PDB entry 3NH0 | X-ray diffraction, 2.30 A resolution | chains A and B of the 4 polymer chains in the assembly

[Chain A (and B)]
Protein: Ribonuclease T
Source organism: Escherichia coli
Notes: EC 3.1.13.-; chain B of this document is another copy of the same molecule, construct and numbering; everything in this record applies to it too
UniProtKB: P30014 (RNT_ECOLI); residues 1-215 here = UniProt positions 1-215
Amino-acid sequence (235 residues; numbered -19 to 215; the number before each row is that of its first residue; numbers below 1 keep their minus sign (Met-19 is residue -19)):
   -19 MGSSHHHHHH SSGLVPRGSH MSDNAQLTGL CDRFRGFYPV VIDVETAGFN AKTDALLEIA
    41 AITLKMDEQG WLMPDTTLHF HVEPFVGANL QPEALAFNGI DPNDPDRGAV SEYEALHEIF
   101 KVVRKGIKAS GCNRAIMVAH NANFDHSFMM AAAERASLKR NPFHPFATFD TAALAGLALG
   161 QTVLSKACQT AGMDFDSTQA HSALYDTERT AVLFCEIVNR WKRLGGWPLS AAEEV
Unresolved in the structure: -19 to 7, 214-215 (chain B: -19 to 7)
Construct notes: expression tag (-19 to 0)
Swiss-Prot annotation at these positions:
  - active site: His181 (Proton donor/acceptor)
  - binding site (Mg(2+)): Asp23, Glu25, His181, Asp186
  - site (Important for substrate binding and specificity): Phe29, Glu73, Phe77, Phe124, Phe146
  - mutagenesis: Arg13 (R13A: Strongly reduces affinity for RNA. Nearly abolishes enzyme activity), Arg15 (R15A: Strongly reduces affinity for RNA), Asp23 (D23A: Nearly abolishes enzyme activity), Glu25 (E25A: Nearly abolishes enzyme activity), Phe29 (F29A: Abolishes enzyme activity; when associated with A-73 and A-77), Glu73 (E73A: Reduces enzyme activity. Abolishes enzyme activity; when associated with A-29 and A-77), Phe77 (F77A: Abolishes enzyme activity; when associated with A-29 and A-73), Lys108 (K108A: Strongly reduces affinity for RNA), Arg114 (R114A: Strongly reduces affinity for RNA), Phe124 (F124A: Abolishes enzyme activity; when associated with A-146), Lys139 (K139A: Reduces affinity for RNA), Phe146 (F146A: Abolishes enzyme activity; when associated with A-124), 3 further mutagenesis entries in UniProt
Reported in the primary citation:
  - binding site for the 7-nt DNA strand: Phe29, Glu73
  - conformationally variable residues (helix shift, side-chain flip): Glu73, Phe77, His181
  - specificity-determining residues: Phe29, Glu73, Phe77, Phe124, Phe146
  - mutagenesis - E73A: decreased catalytic activity
  - mutagenesis - E73A: unchanged binding to ssDNA
  - mutagenesis - E73A: unchanged growth
  - mutagenesis - F29A/E73A/F77A, F124A/F146A: abolished catalytic activity
  - mutagenesis - D23A/H181A/D186A, E25A/H181A/D186A, F29A/E73A/F77A, F124A/F146A: decreased growth
  - mutagenesis - E92G: unchanged catalytic activity

[Interface between chain A and chain B]
Residue-residue contacts (60; chain A residue first):
  Arg13(A) - Gly156(B)  hydrogen bond (side chain-backbone)
  Arg13(A) - Leu157(B)  hydrogen bond (side chain-backbone)
  Arg13(A) - Gly160(B)
  Phe14(A) - Gly156(B)
  Arg15(A) - Gly160(B)
  Arg15(A) - Gln161(B)
  Arg15(A) - Thr162(B)  hydrogen bond
  Arg15(A) - Val163(B)
  Phe17(A) - Thr162(B)
  Asn121(A) - Phe146(B)
  Asn123(A) - Asn123(B)  hydrogen bond
  Phe146(A) - Asn121(B)
  Thr148(A) - Asp150(B)
  Thr148(A) - Ala153(B)
  Phe149(A) - Ala153(B)  hydrophobic
  Asp150(A) - Thr148(B)
  Asp150(A) - Ala153(B)
  Ala153(A) - Thr148(B)
  Ala153(A) - Phe149(B)  hydrophobic
  Ala153(A) - Asp150(B)
  Ala153(A) - Leu154(B)
  Leu154(A) - Ala153(B)
  Leu154(A) - Leu154(B)  hydrophobic
  Leu154(A) - Leu157(B)  hydrophobic
  Gly156(A) - Arg13(B)  hydrogen bond (backbone-side chain)
  Gly156(A) - Phe14(B)
  Leu157(A) - Arg13(B)  hydrogen bond (backbone-side chain)
  Leu157(A) - Leu157(B)  hydrophobic
  Leu157(A) - Ile197(B)  hydrophobic
  Leu157(A) - Val198(B)  hydrophobic
  Leu157(A) - Trp201(B)  hydrogen bond (backbone-side chain)
  Ala158(A) - Trp201(B)  hydrogen bond (backbone-side chain)
  Ala158(A) - Leu209(B)
  Leu159(A) - Trp207(B)
  Gly160(A) - Arg13(B)
  Gly160(A) - Arg15(B)
  Gly160(A) - Trp207(B)
  Gln161(A) - Arg15(B)
  Thr162(A) - Arg15(B)  hydrogen bond
  Thr162(A) - Phe17(B)
  Val163(A) - Arg15(B)
  Thr170(A) - Leu209(B)
  Ile197(A) - Leu157(B)  hydrophobic
  Val198(A) - Leu157(B)  hydrophobic
  Arg200(A) - Ala212(B)
  Trp201(A) - Leu157(B)  hydrogen bond (side chain-backbone)
  Trp201(A) - Ala158(B)
  Trp201(A) - Arg200(B)
  Trp201(A) - Trp201(B)  hydrophobic
  Leu204(A) - Trp201(B)  hydrophobic
  Leu204(A) - Gly205(B)
  Leu204(A) - Gly206(B)
  Gly205(A) - Leu204(B)
  Gly206(A) - Leu204(B)
  Trp207(A) - Leu159(B)
  Trp207(A) - Gly160(B)
  Leu209(A) - Ala158(B)
  Leu209(A) - Leu159(B)
  Leu209(A) - Thr170(B)
  Ala212(A) - Arg200(B)
Also at the interface, not in a pair above, chain A (33 interface residues in all): Ala147, Ala152
Also at the interface, not in a pair above, chain B (32 interface residues in all): Ala152

[In short]
33 residues of chain A and 32 residues of chain B are in contact, with 10 hydrogen bonds. Polar contacts
include Arg13(A)-Gly156(B), Arg13(A)-Leu157(B) and Arg15(A)-Thr162(B). The paper reports a binding site for
the 7-nt DNA strand at Phe29(A) and Glu73(A); D23A/H181A/D186A, E25A/H181A/D186A and F29A/E73A/F77A of chain
A, among others, reduce growth; 6 substitutions were tested in all.
Chain A and chain B are both Ribonuclease T (Escherichia coli); the structure, Crystal structure of RNase T in
complex with a non-preferred ssDNA (AAC), was determined by X-ray diffraction (same publication as 3NGY, 3NGZ,
3NH1 and 3NH2).
